PDB entry 5FKA | X-ray diffraction, 2.40 A resolution | chains A and B of the 3 polymer chains in the assembly

== Chain A ==
Protein: T cell receptor alpha chain
Organism: Homo sapiens
Notes: fragment: immunoglobulin domains
Sequence (206 residues; each row starts with the number of its first residue):
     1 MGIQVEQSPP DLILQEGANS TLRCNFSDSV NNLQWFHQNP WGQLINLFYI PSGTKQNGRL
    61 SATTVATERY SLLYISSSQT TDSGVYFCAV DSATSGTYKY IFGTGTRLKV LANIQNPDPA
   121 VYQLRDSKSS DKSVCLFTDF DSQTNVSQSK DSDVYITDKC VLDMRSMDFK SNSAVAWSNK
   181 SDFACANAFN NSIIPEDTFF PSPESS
Disordered / not traced: 1, 40-41, 94-95, 129-130, 205-206
Disulfide bonds: Cys24-Cys88, Cys135-Cys185

== Chain B ==
Protein: T cell receptor beta chain
Organism: Homo sapiens
Notes: fragment: immunoglobulin domains
Sequence (243 residues; numbered 1 to 243; the number before each row is that of its first residue):
     1 MDTGVSQNPR HKITKRGQNV TFRCDPISEH NRLYWYRQTL GQGPEFLTYF QNEAQLEKSR
    61 LLSDRFSAER PKGSFSTLEI QRTEQGDSAM YLCASSLGGY EQYFGPGTRL TVTEDLKNVF
   121 PPEVAVFVPS EAEISHTQKA TLVCLATGFY PDHVELSWWV NGKEVHSGVC TDPQPLKEQP
   181 ALNDSRYALS SRLRVSATFW QDPRNHFRCQ VQFYGLSEND EWTQDRAKPV TQIVSAEAWG
   241 RAD
Disordered / not traced: 1-2, 243
Disulfide bonds: Cys24-Cys93, Cys144-Cys209

== How chain A and chain B interact ==
Pairs across the interface (93; chain A residue first):
  Asn32(A) with Gly99(B); Tyr100(B)
  Gln34(A) with Glu101(B); Gln102(B), hydrogen bond (side chain-backbone)
  Phe36(A) with Phe104(B), hydrophobic
  Gln38(A) with Gln38(B), hydrogen bond
  Gly42(A) with Leu92(B)
  Gln43(A) with Thr3(B); Phe104(B); Gly105(B); Pro106(B)
  Leu44(A) with Leu92(B), hydrophobic
  Asn46(A) with Glu101(B); Gln102(B), hydrogen bond (side chain-backbone); Tyr103(B)
  Tyr49(A) with Gly99(B); Glu101(B)
  Phe87(A) with Gly43(B)
  Thr97(A) with Glu57(B)
  Tyr98(A) with Arg32(B); Tyr34(B), hydrogen bond; Phe46(B); Tyr49(B), hydrophobic; Glu57(B)
  Tyr100(A) with Tyr36(B); Phe46(B); Gln102(B)
  Phe102(A) with Pro44(B); Phe104(B), hydrophobic
  Asp118(A) with His136(B), salt bridge
  Tyr122(A) with Ser130(B); Ala132(B); Glu133(B); His136(B)
  Gln123(A) with Ser130(B)
  Leu124(A) with Phe127(B); Val128(B); Thr141(B); Val143(B), hydrophobic
  Arg125(A) with Phe127(B); Val128(B), hydrogen bond (backbone-backbone)
  Asp126(A) with Ala125(B); Val126(B); Phe127(B)
  Ser127(A) with Val126(B), hydrogen bond (backbone-backbone); Glu237(B), hydrogen bond (side chain-backbone); Ala238(B)
  Lys132(A) with Ala125(B); Phe127(B)
  Ser133(A) with Phe127(B)
  Val134(A) with Phe127(B), hydrophobic; Val143(B), hydrophobic; Leu145(B), hydrophobic
  Leu136(A) with Thr141(B); Arg192(B)
  Asp139(A) with Thr137(B); Arg194(B), salt bridge
  Tyr155(A) with Leu176(B), hydrophobic; Glu178(B); Gln179(B)
  Ile156(A) with Leu176(B)
  Thr157(A) with Asp172(B); Leu176(B); Ser190(B)
  Asp158(A) with Asp172(B)
  Cys160(A) with Cys170(B), disulfide; Thr171(B); Arg192(B), hydrogen bond
  Val161(A) with Cys170(B)
  Leu162(A) with Gly168(B); Val169(B); Cys170(B); Arg194(B)
  Asp163(A) with Ser167(B), hydrogen bond (backbone-side chain); Gly168(B), hydrogen bond (backbone-backbone)
  Met164(A) with Ser167(B); Gly168(B); Arg194(B); Val195(B)
  Arg165(A) with Ser167(B), hydrogen bond (backbone-side chain)
  Met167(A) with Lys139(B); Ser196(B)
  Phe169(A) with Lys139(B); Arg194(B)
  Ser171(A) with Arg194(B), hydrogen bond
  Ser173(A) with Arg192(B), hydrogen bond
  Ala174(A) with Arg192(B)
  Val175(A) with Arg192(B)
  Trp177(A) with Leu145(B), hydrophobic; Leu176(B), hydrophobic; Ala188(B), hydrophobic
  Phe199(A) with His136(B)
  Pro201(A) with Ala132(B), hydrophobic
Interface residues without a listed pair, chain A (50 interface residues in all): Lys99, Gly103, Thr138, Lys159, Ser166
Interface residues without a listed pair, chain B (55 interface residues in all): Gln42, Met90, Pro129, Thr147, Pro173, Arg241
Cross-chain cystine bridges: Cys160(A)-Cys170(B)

== Overview ==
50 residues of chain A face 55 of chain B across their interface, with 1 disulfide bond, 13 hydrogen bonds and
2 salt bridges. Polar pairs include Asp118(A)-His136(B), Asp139(A)-Arg194(B) and Gln34(A)-Gln102(B).
Chain A is T cell receptor alpha chain and chain B is T cell receptor beta chain, both from Homo sapiens; the
structure, Crystal structure of staphylococcal enterotoxin E in complex with a T cell receptor, was determined
by X-ray diffraction together with 5FK9 from the same study.
